2ZK1 - chains A and B; structure by X-ray diffraction, 2.61 A resolution.

# Chain A (and B)
Name: Peroxisome proliferator-activated receptor gamma
From: Homo sapiens
Notes: fragment: ligand binding domain; chain B of this document is another copy of the same molecule, construct and numbering; everything in this record applies to it too
Reference sequence: P37231 (PPARG_HUMAN); residues 195-476 here correspond to UniProt positions 223-504 (UniProt number = residue number + 28)
Sequence (286 residues; each row starts with the number of its first residue):
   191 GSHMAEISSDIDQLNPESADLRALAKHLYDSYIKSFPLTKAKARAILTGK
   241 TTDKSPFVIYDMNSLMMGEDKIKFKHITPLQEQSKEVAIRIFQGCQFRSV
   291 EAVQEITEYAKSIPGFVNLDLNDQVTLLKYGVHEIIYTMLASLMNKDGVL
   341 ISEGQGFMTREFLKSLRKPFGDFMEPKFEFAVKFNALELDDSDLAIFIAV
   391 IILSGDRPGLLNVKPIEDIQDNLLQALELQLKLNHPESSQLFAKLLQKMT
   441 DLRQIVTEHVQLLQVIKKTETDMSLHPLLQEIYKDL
Unresolved in the structure: 191-202 (chain B: 191-206, 462-465, 474-476)
Construct notes: expression tag (191-194)
Residues lining bound ligands: 15-deoxy-delta(12,14)-prostaglandin J2 (PTG; (5E,14E)-11-oxoprosta-5,9,12,14-tetraen-1-oic acid): Cys285, Arg288, Ser289, His323, Tyr327, Leu330, Leu333, Leu340, Ile341, Ser342, Glu343, Met364, Lys367, His449, Leu453, Leu469, Tyr473
Curated features (UniProtKB/Swiss-Prot):
  - motif: Pro467 to Asp475 (9aaTAD)
  - binding site (rosiglitazone): Gln286 to Ser289, His323, His449, Tyr473
  - cross-link: Lys224 (Glycyl lysine isopeptide (Lys-Gly) (interchain with G-Cter in ubiquitin))

# Chain A / chain B interface
Pairs across the interface (30; chain A residue first):
  Lys373(A) - Asp396(B)
  Asp396(A) - Lys373(B)
  Gln410(A) - Gln437(B)  hydrogen bond
  Asp411(A) - Ser429(B)  hydrogen bond
  Asp411(A) - Gln430(B)
  Leu414(A) - Gln430(B)
  Leu414(A) - Ala433(B)  hydrophobic
  Gln415(A) - Gln430(B)
  Glu418(A) - Glu418(B)
  Glu418(A) - Gln430(B)
  Ser429(A) - Asp411(B)  hydrogen bond
  Gln430(A) - Asp411(B)
  Gln430(A) - Leu414(B)
  Gln430(A) - Gln415(B)
  Gln430(A) - Glu418(B)
  Gln430(A) - Phe432(B)
  Phe432(A) - Gln430(B)
  Ala433(A) - Leu414(B)  hydrophobic
  Ala433(A) - Leu436(B)  hydrophobic
  Leu436(A) - Ala433(B)  hydrophobic
  Leu436(A) - Leu436(B)  hydrophobic
  Gln437(A) - Gln410(B)
  Gln437(A) - Met439(B)
  Met439(A) - Gln437(B)
  Met439(A) - Thr440(B)
  Thr440(A) - Thr440(B)
  Thr440(A) - Arg443(B)
  Arg443(A) - Thr440(B)
  Arg443(A) - Gln444(B)
  Thr447(A) - Gln444(B)
Other interface residues (no listed pair), chain A (19 interface residues in all): Val390, Gln444

# In short
Chain A and chain B form an interface of 19 and 17 residues respectively, with 3 hydrogen bonds. Among the
polar pairs are Gln410(A)-Gln437(B) and Asp411(A)-Ser429(B). Chain A binds 15-deoxy-delta(12,14)-prostaglandin
J2. UniProt lists 7 rosiglitazone-binding residues on chain A.
Chain A and chain B are both Peroxisome proliferator-activated receptor gamma (Homo sapiens); the structure,
Human peroxisome proliferator-activated receptor gamma ligand binding domain complexed with
15-deoxy-delta12,14-prostaglandin J2, was determined by X-ray diffraction together with 2ZK0, 2ZK2, 2ZK3, 2ZK4
and 2ZK5 from the same study.
